Entry 2NS8 (X-ray diffraction, 2.55 A resolution); this record covers chains B and E of the 5 polymer chains in the assembly.

== Chain B ==
Protein: Tetracycline repressor protein
From: Escherichia coli
UniProtKB: chimeric construct of P04483, P0ACT4: residues 1-187 from P04483 (TETR2_ECOLI) positions 1-187 (same numbers); residues 188-208 from P0ACT4 positions 188-208 (same numbers)
Sequence (208 residues; numbered 1 to 208; the number before each row is that of its first residue):
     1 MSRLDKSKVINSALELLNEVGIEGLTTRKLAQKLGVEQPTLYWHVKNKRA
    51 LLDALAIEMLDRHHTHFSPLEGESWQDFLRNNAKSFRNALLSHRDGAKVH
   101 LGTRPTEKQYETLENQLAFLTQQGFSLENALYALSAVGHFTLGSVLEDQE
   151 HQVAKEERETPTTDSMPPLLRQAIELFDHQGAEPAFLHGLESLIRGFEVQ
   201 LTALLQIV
Not modelled in the structure: 1-3, 208
Differences from the reference sequence: engineered mutation Ser68 (Cys in P04483), Asn88 (Cys in P04483), Thr121 (Cys in P04483), Ser144 (Cys in P04483)

== Chain E ==
Protein: 16 residue peptide Tip (Transcription inducing peptide)
Sequence (17 residues; each row starts with the number of its first residue; numbering starts at 0):
     0 XWTWNAYAFAAPSGGGS
Not modelled in the structure: 12-16
Modified residues: ACE (acetyl group) at position 0

== How chain B and chain E interact ==
Pairs across the interface (23):
  His64(B) with ACE_0(E), hydrogen bond (side chain-backbone)
  Phe67(B) with ACE_0(E)
  Asn82(B) with ACE_0(E)
  Phe86(B) with ACE_0(E)
  Thr103(B) with Trp1(E)
  Arg104(B) with Ala7(E), hydrogen bond (side chain-backbone); Phe8(E); Ala9(E), hydrogen bond (side chain-backbone)
  Pro105(B) with Trp1(E); Phe8(E)
  Tyr110(B) with Phe8(E)
  Leu113(B) with Trp1(E), hydrophobic; Trp3(E), hydrophobic
  Gln116(B) with Trp3(E)
  Leu117(B) with Trp3(E), hydrophobic
  Leu131(B) with Trp3(E), hydrophobic
  Leu134(B) with Trp3(E)
  Ser135(B) with Thr2(E); Trp3(E)
  Gly138(B) with Trp1(E)
  His139(B) with Thr2(E), hydrogen bond (side chain-backbone); Asn4(E), hydrogen bond
  Leu142(B) with Thr2(E)
Interface residues without a listed pair, chain B (18 interface residues in all): Leu60

== In short ==
Chain B and chain E form an interface of 18 and 8 residues respectively, with 5 hydrogen bonds. Among the
polar pairs are His64(B)-ACE_0(E), Arg104(B)-Ala7(E) and Arg104(B)-Ala9(E).
Here chain B is Tetracycline repressor protein (Escherichia coli) and chain E is 16 residue peptide Tip
(Transcription inducing peptide). Entry 2NS8 (How an in vitro selected peptide mimics the antibiotic
tetracycline to induce TET repressor) was determined by X-ray diffraction together with 2NS7 from the same
study.
